Entry 6Z2U (X-ray diffraction, 2.40 A resolution); this record covers chain A.

== Chain A ==
Molecule: Cellular retinoic acid-binding protein 2
Organism: Homo sapiens
Reference sequence: P29373 (RABP2_HUMAN); residues 0-137 here correspond to UniProt positions 1-138 (UniProt number = residue number + 1)
Sequence (141 residues; each row starts with the number of its first residue; numbers below 1 keep their minus sign (Gly-3 is residue -3)):
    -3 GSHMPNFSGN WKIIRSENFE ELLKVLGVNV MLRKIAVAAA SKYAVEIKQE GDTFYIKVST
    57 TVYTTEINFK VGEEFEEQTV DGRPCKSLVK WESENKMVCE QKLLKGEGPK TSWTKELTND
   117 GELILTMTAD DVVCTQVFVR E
Unresolved in the structure: -3 to -2
Construct notes: expression tag (-3 to -1); engineered mutation Tyr39 (Pro40 in P29373), Val54 (Thr55 in P29373), Tyr59 (Arg60 in P29373), Lys111 (Arg112 in P29373), Gln132 (Arg133 in P29373), Phe134 (Tyr135 in P29373)
UniProt features mapped onto this chain:
  - motif: Lys20 to Lys30 (Nuclear localization signal)
  - cross-link: Lys101 (Glycyl lysine isopeptide (Lys-Gly) (interchain with G-Cter in SUMO))

== Overview ==
Chain A is Cellular retinoic acid-binding protein 2 (Homo sapiens); the structure, M2 mutant
(R111K:Y134F:T54V:R132Q:P39Y:R59Y) of human cellular retinoic acid binding protein II, was determined by X-ray
diffraction (same publication as 6ZSW, 6ZSX and 6Z2Z).
